Entry 7QHO (electron microscopy, 3.10 A resolution); this record covers chains B and C of the 26 polymer chains in the assembly.

# Chain B
Name: Cytochrome bc1 complex cytochrome b subunit
From: Corynebacterium glutamicum ATCC 13032
Notes: EC 7.1.1.8
UniProtKB: Q79VE9 (QCRB_CORGL); residue numbers follow UniProt; this construct covers 1-539
Amino-acid sequence (539 residues; numbered 1 to 539; the number before each row is that of its first residue):
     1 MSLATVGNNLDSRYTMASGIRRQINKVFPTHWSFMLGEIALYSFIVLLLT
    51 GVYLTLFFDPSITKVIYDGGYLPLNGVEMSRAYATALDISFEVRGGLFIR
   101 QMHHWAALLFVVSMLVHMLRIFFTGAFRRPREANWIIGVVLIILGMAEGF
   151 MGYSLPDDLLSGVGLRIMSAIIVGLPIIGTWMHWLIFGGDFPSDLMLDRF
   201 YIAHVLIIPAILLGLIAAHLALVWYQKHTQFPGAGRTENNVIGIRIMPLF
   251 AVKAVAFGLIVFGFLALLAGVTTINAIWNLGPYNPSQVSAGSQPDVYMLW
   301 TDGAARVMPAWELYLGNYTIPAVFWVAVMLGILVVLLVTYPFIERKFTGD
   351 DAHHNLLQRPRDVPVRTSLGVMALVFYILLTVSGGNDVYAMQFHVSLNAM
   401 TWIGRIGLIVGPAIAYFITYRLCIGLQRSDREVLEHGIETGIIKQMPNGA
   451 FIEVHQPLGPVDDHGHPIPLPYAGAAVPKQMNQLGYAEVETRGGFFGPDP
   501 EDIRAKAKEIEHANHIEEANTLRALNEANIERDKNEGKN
Not modelled in the structure: 535-539
Metal / ion sites: heme Fe site 1: His103, His204; heme Fe site 2: His117, His219
Ligand contacts:
  - 1,2-Distearoyl-sn-glycerophosphoethanolamine (3PE): Leu3, Ala4, Met247, Pro248, Val252
  - 1,2-diacyl-glycerol-3-sn-phosphate (3PH): Leu115, Ile378, Thr381, Val382, Gly385, Val388, Tyr389, Gln392, Phe393
  - 9YF ((2R)-2-(hexadecanoyloxy)-3-{[(S)-hydroxy{[(1R,2R,3R,4R,5R,6S)-2,3,4,5,6-pentahydroxycyclohexyl]oxy}phosphoryl]oxy}propyl (9S)-9-methyloctadecanoate), molecule 1: Glu92, Val93, Arg94
  - 9YF, molecule 2: Ser396, Asn398, Ala399, Trp402, Ile403, Ile406
  - diacyl glycerol (DGA): Met308, Trp311, Glu312, Leu313, Trp325
  - heme (HEM), molecule 1: Ser33, Phe34, Met35, Leu36, Gly37, Glu38, Ala40, Leu41, Phe110, Met114, His117, Met118, Arg120, Ile121, Ala126, Arg131, Asn134, Trp135, Gly138, Val139, Leu141, Ile142, Ile216, His219, Leu220, Val223, His228, Thr229
  - heme (HEM), molecule 2: Phe44, Leu47, Leu48, Gly51, Val52, Leu54, Thr55, Phe58, Ile89, Arg100, His103, His104, Ala107, Phe110, Gly145, Glu148, Gly149, Gly152, Tyr153, Leu155, Pro156, Tyr201, His204, Val205, Pro209, Leu212, Asn275, Tyr297
  - IZL ([(2R)-3-[[(1S,2R,3S,4S,5R,6R)-2-[(2R,3S,4S,5S,6R)-6-[[(2S,3S,4S,5S,6R)-6-[[(2S,3S,4S,5S,6R)-6-(hydroxymethyl)-3-[(2R,3S,4S,5S,6R)-6-(hydroxymethyl)-3,4,5-tris(oxidanyl)oxan-2-yl]oxy-4,5-bis(oxidanyl)oxan-2-yl]oxymethyl]-3,4,5-tris(oxidanyl)oxan-2-yl]oxymethyl]-3,4,5-tris(oxidanyl)oxan-2-yl]oxy-3,4,5-tris(oxidanyl)-6-[(2R,3S,4S,5S,6R)-3,4,5-tris(oxidanyl)-6-(undecanoyloxymethyl)oxan-2-yl]oxy-cyclohexyl]oxy-oxidanyl-phosphoryl]oxy-2-undecanoyloxy-propyl] (10R)-10-methyldodecanoate): Ile177, Ile178, Thr180, Trp181, Met182, Asn317, Tyr318
  - lycopene (LYC): Leu115, Val139, Ile142, Ile143, Met146, Trp300, Leu333, Val334, Leu337, Met372, Ala373, Phe376, Tyr377, Leu408, Ile409, Pro412, Ala413
  - menaquinone-9 (MQ9), molecule 1: Phe28, Glu38, Leu41, Tyr42, Leu220, Trp224, Phe250, Ala254, Val255, Gly258, Leu259
  - menaquinone-9 (MQ9), molecule 2: Val46, Leu49, Thr50, Val52, Tyr53, Phe98, Ile99, Met102, Phe262
  - menaquinone-9 (MQ9), molecule 3: Phe150, Ile167, Ile171, Pro294, Met298, Thr301, Asp302, Ala327, Leu330, Val334

# Chain C
Name: Cytochrome bc1 complex cytochrome c subunit
From: Corynebacterium glutamicum ATCC 13032
Notes: EC 7.1.1.8
UniProtKB: Q8NNK5 (QCRC_CORGL); residue numbers follow UniProt; this construct covers 1-283
Amino-acid sequence (283 residues; each row starts with the number of its first residue):
     1 MAKPSAKKVKNRRKVRRTVAGALALTIGLSGAGILATAITPDAQVATAQR
    51 DDQALISEGKDLYDVACITCHGVNLQGVEDRGPSLVGVGEGAVYFQVHSG
   101 RMPILRNEAQAERKAPRYTEAQTLAIAAYVAANGGGPGLVYNEDGTLAME
   151 ELRGENYDGQITSADVARGGDLFRLNCASCHNFTGRGGALSSGKYAPNLD
   201 AANEQEIYQAMLTGPQNMPKFSDRQLSADEKKDIIAFIKSTKETPSPGGY
   251 SLGSLGPVAEGLFMWVFGILVLVAAAMWIGSRS
Not modelled in the structure: 1-50
Covalently attached groups: heme c (HEC) linked to Cys67, Cys70, Cys177, Cys180
Metal / ion sites: heme c Fe site 1: His71, Met102; heme c Fe site 2: His181, Met218
Ligand contacts:
  - 1,2-diacyl-glycerol-3-sn-phosphate (3PH): Tyr250, Leu252, Gly253, Leu255, Val258, Ala259, Leu262, Phe263, Trp265, Phe267
  - heme c (HEC), molecule 1: Ala66, His71, Arg81, Gly82, Pro83, Leu85, Val88, Ala92, Val93, Gln96, Val97, Met102, Pro103, Ile104, Asn107, Ala111, Tyr118, Ile126, Pro215, Gln216
  - heme c (HEC), molecule 2: Phe95, Arg101, Gln110, Ala111, Arg113, Phe173, Asn176, Ser179, His181, Leu190, Tyr195, Ala196, Pro197, Asn198, Leu199, Ala201, Ala202, Glu206, Ile207, Ala210, Met211, Pro215, Gln216, Asn217, Met218, Pro219, Phe221, Leu226, Ile234, Ile238

# Chain B / chain C interface
Contacting residue pairs (93; chain B residue first):
  Thr30(B) with Gly280(C); Ser281(C), hydrogen bond (backbone-backbone)
  His31(B) with Ser281(C); Arg282(C); Ser283(C)
  Trp32(B) with Ala276(C); Met277(C), hydrophobic; Ser281(C), hydrogen bond (backbone-backbone); Arg282(C)
  Met35(B) with Ala276(C), hydrophobic
  Leu36(B) with Val273(C), hydrophobic
  Ile39(B) with Leu272(C), hydrophobic
  Pro73(B) with Ala167(C)
  Val77(B) with Ala167(C), hydrophobic
  Leu97(B) with Pro247(C), hydrophobic; Gly248(C)
  Gln101(B) with Gly248(C), hydrogen bond (side chain-backbone)
  Trp105(B) with Glu260(C); Met264(C), hydrophobic
  Leu108(B) with Met264(C), hydrophobic; Trp265(C)
  Leu109(B) with Leu272(C), hydrophobic
  Val111(B) with Trp265(C), hydrophobic
  Val112(B) with Trp265(C)
  Leu115(B) with Trp265(C), hydrophobic
  Val116(B) with Ile269(C), hydrophobic
  Leu159(B) with Phe183(C), hydrophobic
  Leu160(B) with Phe183(C), hydrophobic; Pro257(C)
  Arg236(B) with Ser283(C), hydrogen bond (side chain-backbone)
  Lys253(B) with Ile279(C)
  Phe257(B) with Leu272(C); Ala276(C); Ile279(C), hydrophobic
  Ile260(B) with Ile279(C), hydrophobic
  Val261(B) with Leu272(C), hydrophobic
  Phe264(B) with Gly268(C); Val271(C), hydrophobic; Leu272(C), hydrophobic
  Leu268(B) with Phe263(C), hydrophobic; Met264(C), hydrophobic
  Val271(B) with Gly249(C); Tyr250(C), hydrogen bond (backbone-backbone)
  Thr272(B) with Gly248(C); Tyr250(C)
  Thr273(B) with Ser246(C), hydrogen bond; Gly248(C), hydrogen bond (side chain-backbone); Gly249(C), hydrogen bond (side chain-backbone); Tyr250(C), hydrogen bond (backbone-backbone); Leu252(C)
  Ile274(B) with Glu260(C)
  Asn275(B) with Glu260(C), hydrogen bond (backbone-side chain)
  Trp278(B) with Ser246(C); Pro247(C)
  Asn279(B) with Phe183(C); Thr184(C)
  Leu280(B) with Arg174(C); Phe183(C), hydrophobic
  Gly281(B) with Arg174(C)
  Gln287(B) with Asp171(C); Arg174(C); Leu175(C)
  Val288(B) with Ala178(C); Ser179(C)
  Ser289(B) with Ala178(C); Ser179(C); Asn182(C); Phe183(C)
  Ala290(B) with Ala178(C); Ser179(C), hydrogen bond (backbone-backbone); Cys180(C); His181(C); Gly188(C)
  Gly291(B) with Phe183(C)
  Gln293(B) with Pro257(C); Val258(C)
  Pro294(B) with Pro257(C)
  Asp295(B) with Pro257(C)
  Val296(B) with Gly261(C); Trp265(C)
  Tyr297(B) with Trp265(C), hydrophobic
  Tyr377(B) with Trp265(C)
  Asp387(B) with Ala189(C)
  Met391(B) with Arg186(C); Gly188(C); Tyr195(C), hydrophobic; Ala196(C)
  Gln392(B) with Leu255(C)
  Ser396(B) with Gly193(C)
  Leu397(B) with Ala189(C), hydrophobic; Leu190(C)
  Asn398(B) with Ser191(C); Ser192(C), hydrogen bond (side chain-backbone)
Interface residues without a listed pair, chain B (62 interface residues in all): Leu72, Leu74, Asn75, Phe91, Ser113, Gly270, Gly385, Val388, Ala390, His394
Interface residues without a listed pair, chain C (53 interface residues in all): Ser163, Val166, Gly187, Asn198, Ser251, Ala275, Trp278

# Summary
Chain B and chain C form an interface of 62 and 53 residues respectively; the contacts include 12 hydrogen
bonds. Polar pairs include Gln101(B)-Gly248(C), Arg236(B)-Ser283(C) and Thr273(B)-Ser246(C).
1,2-diacyl-glycerol-3-sn-phosphate is bound between chain B and chain C.
Here chain B is Cytochrome bc1 complex cytochrome b subunit and chain C is Cytochrome bc1 complex cytochrome c
subunit, both from Corynebacterium glutamicum ATCC 13032. Entry 7QHO (Cytochrome bcc-aa3 supercomplex
(respiratory supercomplex III2/IV2) from Corynebacterium glutamicum (as isolated)) was determined by electron
microscopy together with 7QHM from the same study.
